PDB entry 9C2B | electron microscopy, 2.42 A resolution | chains A and B of the 3 polymer chains in the assembly

[Chain A (and B)]
Name: P2X purinoceptor 1
Organism: Homo sapiens
Notes: chain B of this document is another copy of the same molecule, construct and numbering; everything in this record applies to it too
UniProt: P51575 (P2RX1_HUMAN); residue numbers follow UniProt; this construct covers 1-399
Chain sequence (399 residues; each row starts with the number of its first residue):
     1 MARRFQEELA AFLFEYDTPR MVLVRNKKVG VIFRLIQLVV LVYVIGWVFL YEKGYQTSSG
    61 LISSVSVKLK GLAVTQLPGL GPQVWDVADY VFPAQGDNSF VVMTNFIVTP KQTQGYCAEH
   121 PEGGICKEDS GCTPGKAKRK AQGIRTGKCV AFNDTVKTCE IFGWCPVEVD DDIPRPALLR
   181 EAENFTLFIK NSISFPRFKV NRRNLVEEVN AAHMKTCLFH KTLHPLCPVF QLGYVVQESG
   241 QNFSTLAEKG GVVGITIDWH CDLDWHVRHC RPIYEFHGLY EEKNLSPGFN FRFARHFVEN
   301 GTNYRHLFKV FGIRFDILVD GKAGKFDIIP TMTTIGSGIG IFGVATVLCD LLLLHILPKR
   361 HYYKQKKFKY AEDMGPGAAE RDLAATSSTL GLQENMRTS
Disordered / not traced: 1-26, 357-399
Cystine bridges: C117-C165, C126-C149, C217-C227, C261-C270
Glycans and other covalent adducts: N-acetylglucosamine (NAG) linked to N153, N184, N242
Bound ions: Mg2+: D170 (together with ATP)
Small-molecule neighbours:
  - ATP (adenosine-5'-triphosphate), molecule 1: K68, L69, K70, T186, L187, F188, K190, M214, V229
  - ATP, molecule 2: E122, R139, K140, D170, S286, N290, R292, K309
What the authors report for this chain:
  - conformationally variable residues (helix shift): V344
  - binding site for ATP: K68, K70, K140, T186, K190, V229, N290, R292, K309
  - mutagenesis - K136A, R139A, K140A, D170A: unchanged binding to ATP
  - mutagenesis - K249A: increased binding to ATP
  - Mg2+ coordination: D170
  - mutagenesis - L50A: unchanged signaling in response to ATP
  - mutagenesis - I45A, F49A, Y55A: decreased signaling in response to ATP
  - mutagenesis - R292A (32-fold), K309A: decreased binding to ATP
  - specificity-determining residues: K136, R139 (by similarity / conservation)

[Interface between chain A and chain B]
Contacting residue pairs (68; chain A residue first):
  I62(A) - H277(B)
  S64(A) - V252(B)
  S64(A) - D316(B)  hydrogen bond
  S66(A) - F289(B)
  K68(A) - N290(B)  hydrogen bond
  K68(A) - R292(B)
  K70(A) - K140(B)
  K70(A) - R292(B)
  L72(A) - K136(B)  hydrogen bond (backbone-side chain)
  L72(A) - A141(B)
  L72(A) - Q142(B)
  L72(A) - G143(B)
  L72(A) - I144(B)  hydrophobic
  P82(A) - Q114(B)  hydrogen bond (backbone-side chain)
  P82(A) - F162(B)  hydrophobic
  Q83(A) - Q114(B)
  V84(A) - Q114(B)  hydrogen bond (backbone-side chain)
  V84(A) - F162(B)  hydrophobic
  V84(A) - G163(B)
  V84(A) - W164(B)
  D86(A) - W164(B)
  D86(A) - R305(B)  salt bridge
  A88(A) - R292(B)
  A88(A) - F293(B)  hydrophobic
  A88(A) - A294(B)
  A88(A) - R305(B)
  D89(A) - W164(B)
  D89(A) - H296(B)  salt bridge
  D89(A) - R305(B)  salt bridge
  A94(A) - F291(B)
  A94(A) - R292(B)
  A94(A) - F293(B)  hydrophobic
  Q95(A) - F92(B)
  Q95(A) - P93(B)
  Q95(A) - F289(B)
  Q95(A) - F291(B)
  Q95(A) - R314(B)  hydrogen bond (backbone-side chain)
  G96(A) - R314(B)  hydrogen bond (backbone-side chain)
  D97(A) - D97(B)
  D97(A) - S99(B)
  E181(A) - K136(B)  salt bridge
  F188(A) - S286(B)
  K190(A) - S286(B)  hydrogen bond
  K190(A) - G288(B)  hydrogen bond (side chain-backbone)
  N201(A) - L279(B)
  R203(A) - L285(B)  hydrogen bond (side chain-backbone)
  R203(A) - S286(B)  hydrogen bond (side chain-backbone)
  L205(A) - L285(B)  hydrophobic
  L205(A) - S286(B)
  V209(A) - L285(B)
  N210(A) - L285(B)
  A211(A) - L285(B)
  M214(A) - R139(B)  hydrogen bond (backbone-side chain)
  K215(A) - R139(B)  hydrogen bond (backbone-side chain)
  T216(A) - R139(B)  hydrogen bond (backbone-side chain)
  C217(A) - R139(B)  hydrogen bond (backbone-side chain)
  L218(A) - K138(B)
  L218(A) - R139(B)
  V229(A) - R139(B)
  R295(A) - H296(B)
  F297(A) - V298(B)  hydrophobic
  E299(A) - V298(B)
  E299(A) - G301(B)
  G343(A) - L348(B)
  V344(A) - V344(B)  hydrophobic
  T346(A) - L351(B)
  V347(A) - L348(B)  hydrophobic
  V347(A) - L351(B)  hydrophobic
Also at the interface, not in a pair above, chain A (48 interface residues in all): S63, V65, G71, A73, V74, V87, P196, V298, I339, G340
Also at the interface, not in a pair above, chain B (43 interface residues in all): V101, T256, P287, L307, K309, V347

[In short]
48 residues of chain A and 43 residues of chain B are in contact; the contacts include 15 hydrogen bonds and 4
salt bridges. Among the polar pairs are D86(A)-R305(B), D89(A)-H296(B) and D89(A)-R305(B). The paper reports a
binding site for ATP at K68(A), K70(A) and K140(A) among others; I45A, F49A and Y55A of chain A reduce
signaling in response to ATP; 11 substitutions were tested in all.
Chain A and chain B are both P2X purinoceptor 1 (Homo sapiens); the structure, Cryo-EM structure of the human
P2X1 receptor in the ATP-bound desensitized state, was determined by electron microscopy together with 9C2A
and 9C2C from the same study.
